PDB entry 7LHI | electron microscopy, 7.60 A resolution (low resolution: residue-level contacts below are approximate; hydrogen-bond / salt-bridge calls are withheld) | chains F and D of the 5 polymer chains in the assembly

Chain F:
Name: Fimbrial protein
Source organism: Escherichia coli
UniProtKB: A0A444R4P4 (A0A444R4P4_ECOLX); residues -18 to 148 here correspond to UniProt positions 1-167 (UniProt number = residue number + 19)
Amino-acid sequence (167 residues; numbered -18 to 148; the number before each row is that of its first residue; numbers below 1 keep their minus sign (Met-18 is residue -18)):
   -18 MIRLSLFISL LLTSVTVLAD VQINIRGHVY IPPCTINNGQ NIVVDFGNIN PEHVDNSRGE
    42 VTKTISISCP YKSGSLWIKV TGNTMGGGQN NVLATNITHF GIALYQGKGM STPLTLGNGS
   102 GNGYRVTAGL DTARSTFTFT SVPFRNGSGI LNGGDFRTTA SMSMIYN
Disordered / not traced: -18 to 8, 53-54, 98-114

Chain D:
Name: Chaperone protein PapD
Source organism: Escherichia coli
UniProtKB: P15319 (PAPD_ECOLX); residues 1-218 here correspond to UniProt positions 22-239 (UniProt number = residue number + 21)
Amino-acid sequence (218 residues; numbered 1 to 218; the number before each row is that of its first residue):
     1 AVSLDRTRAV FDGSEKSMTL DISNDNKQLP YLAQAWIENE NQEKIITGPV IATPPVQRLE
    61 PGAKSMVRLS TTPDISKLPQ DRESLFYFNL REIPPRSEKA NVLQIALQTK IKLFYRPAAI
   121 KTRPNEVWQD QLILNKVSGG YRIENPTPYY VTVIGLGGSE KQAEEGEFET VMLSPRSEQT
   181 VKSANYNTPY LSYINDYGGR PVLSFICNGS RCSVKKEK
Disordered / not traced: 216-218

Interface between chain F and chain D:
Residue-residue contacts (14; chain F residue first):
  Asn29(F) - Asp5(D)
  Asn29(F) - Arg6(D)
  Asn29(F) - Asp21(D)
  Asn29(F) - Tyr197(D)
  Ile30(F) - Tyr197(D)
  Asn31(F) - Tyr197(D)
  Ile131(F) - Arg200(D)
  Ile131(F) - Pro201(D)
  Leu132(F) - Gly199(D)
  Leu132(F) - Arg200(D)
  Leu132(F) - Pro201(D)
  Asn133(F) - Val127(D)
  Gly135(F) - Tyr197(D)
  Asp136(F) - Pro124(D)
Also at the interface, not in a pair above, chain F (11 interface residues in all): Gly28, Pro32, Glu33
Also at the interface, not in a pair above, chain D (10 interface residues in all): Asn195

Overview:
Chain F and chain D form an interface of 11 and 10 residues respectively.
Chain F is Fimbrial protein and chain D is Chaperone protein PapD, both from Escherichia coli; the structure,
Cryo-EM structure of E. coli P pilus tip assembly intermediate PapC-PapD-PapK-PapF-PapG, was determined by
electron microscopy together with 7LHG and 7LHH from the same study.
